Entry 2MAK (solution NMR); this record covers chains A and C of the 4 polymer chains in the assembly.

# Chain A (and C)
Molecule: Stromal interaction molecule 1
From: Homo sapiens
Notes: chain C of this document is another copy of the same molecule, construct and numbering; everything in this record applies to it too
Reference sequence: Q13586 (STIM1_HUMAN); residues 312-387 here = UniProt positions 312-387
Chain sequence (82 residues; each row starts with the number of its first residue; note: 311 numbers in that range are skipped by the numbering (no residue carries them; nothing is unmodelled there); numbers below 1 keep their minus sign (Gly-5 is residue -5)):
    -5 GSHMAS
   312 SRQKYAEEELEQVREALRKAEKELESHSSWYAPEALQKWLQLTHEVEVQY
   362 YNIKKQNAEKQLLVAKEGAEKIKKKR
Construct notes: expression tag (-5 to 0)
Swiss-Prot annotation at these positions:
  - mutagenesis: Glu318 to Glu322 (Constitutive activation of CRAC channels), Val324 (V324P: Reduces activation of CRAC channels), Leu347 (L347A: Impairs ORAI1 CRAC channel gating; when associated with A-348. Impairs the interaction and clustering with ORAI1 in punctae at the cell membrane; when associated with A-348 ...), Gln348 (Q348A: Impairs ORAI1 CRAC channel gating; when associated with A-347. Impairs the interaction and clustering with ORAI1 in punctae at the cell membrane; when associated with A-347), Leu351 (L351R: Abolishes colocalization with ORAI1 and activation of CRAC channels), Tyr361 to Tyr362 (Abolishes activation of CRAC channels), Ala380 (A380R: Constitutive activation of CRAC channels), Lys382 to Lys386 (Abolishes activation of CRAC channels), Ile383 (I383R: Abolishes activation of CRAC channels)
Reported in the primary citation:
  - conformationally variable residues (helix shift, register shift): Val324, Tyr362
  - self-association interface (contacts with another copy of this molecule); pairs are residue here / residue on that copy: Val324-Val324
  - mutagenesis - E318Q/E319Q/E320Q/E322Q: increased stability
  - mutagenesis - V324P, Y361K/Y362K: decreased stability
  - mutagenesis - V324P, Y361K/Y362K: decreased binding to Calcium release-activated calcium channel protein 1
  - mutagenesis - A380R, I383R: unchanged binding to Calcium release-activated calcium channel protein 1
  - mutagenesis - K382E/K384E/K385E/K386E: abolished binding to Calcium release-activated calcium channel protein 1
  - mutagenesis - K382E/K384E/K385E/K386E: abolished signaling
  - mutagenesis - E318Q/E319Q/E320Q/E322Q, A380R: increased signaling with Calcium release-activated calcium channel protein 1
  - mutagenesis - V324P, I383R: decreased signaling with Calcium release-activated calcium channel protein 1
  - mutagenesis - L347R, L351R, Y361K/Y362K: abolished signaling with Calcium release-activated calcium channel protein 1
  - mutagenesis - Y361K: unchanged signaling with Calcium release-activated calcium channel protein 1
  - mutagenesis - K382E/K384E/K385E/K386E: unchanged stability

# Chain A / chain C interface
Pairs across the interface (54; chain A residue first):
  Ser-4(A) - Tyr342(C)
  Ser-4(A) - Ala343(C)
  His-3(A) - Ala343(C)
  His-3(A) - Glu345(C)
  Gln314(A) - Ala331(C)
  Gln314(A) - Glu334(C)
  Gln314(A) - Leu335(C)
  Gln314(A) - His338(C)
  Tyr316(A) - Ala327(C)
  Ala317(A) - Ala331(C)
  Glu318(A) - Leu353(C)
  Glu320(A) - Val324(C)
  Leu321(A) - Leu328(C)
  Leu321(A) - Thr354(C)
  Leu321(A) - Val357(C)
  Glu322(A) - Val357(C)
  Val324(A) - Glu320(C)
  Val324(A) - Val324(C)
  Arg325(A) - Val357(C)
  Arg325(A) - Gln360(C)
  Arg325(A) - Ile364(C)
  Ala327(A) - Tyr316(C)
  Leu328(A) - Leu321(C)
  Arg329(A) - Tyr361(C)
  Arg329(A) - Ile364(C)
  Arg329(A) - Lys365(C)
  Ala331(A) - Gln314(C)
  Ala331(A) - Ala317(C)
  Glu332(A) - Lys365(C)
  Lys333(A) - Asn368(C)
  Glu334(A) - Gln314(C)
  Leu335(A) - Gln314(C)
  Glu336(A) - Asn368(C)
  Glu336(A) - Gln372(C)
  Tyr342(A) - Ser-4(C)
  Ala343(A) - Ser-4(C)
  Ala343(A) - His-3(C)
  Glu345(A) - His-3(C)
  Leu353(A) - Glu318(C)
  Thr354(A) - Leu321(C)
  Val357(A) - Leu321(C)
  Val357(A) - Glu322(C)
  Val357(A) - Arg325(C)
  Glu358(A) - Lys365(C)
  Gln360(A) - Arg325(C)
  Tyr361(A) - Arg329(C)
  Tyr361(A) - Tyr361(C)
  Ile364(A) - Arg325(C)
  Lys365(A) - Arg329(C)
  Lys365(A) - Glu332(C)
  Lys365(A) - Glu358(C)
  Asn368(A) - Lys333(C)
  Asn368(A) - Glu336(C)
  Gln372(A) - Glu336(C)
Also at the interface, not in a pair above, chain A (36 interface residues in all): Ala-1, His338, Trp341
Also at the interface, not in a pair above, chain C (35 interface residues in all): Ala-1

# Overview
36 residues of chain A face 35 of chain C across their interface. Curated annotation (UniProt) lists 17
mutagenesis sites on chain A. The paper reports that L347R, L351R and Y361K/Y362K of chain A abolish signaling
with Calcium release-activated calcium channel protein 1; conformational variability at Val324(A) and
Tyr362(A); 9 substitutions were tested in all.
Both chains are Stromal interaction molecule 1 (Homo sapiens). Entry 2MAK (Solution structure of the STIM1
CC1-CC2 homodimer in complex with two Orai1 C-terminal domains) was determined by solution NMR.
